8YR5 - chains D and K of the 12 polymer chains in the assembly; structure by X-ray diffraction, 2.83 A resolution.

== Chain D (and K) ==
Molecule: CDP-diacylglycerol--serine O-phosphatidyltransferase
Source organism: Escherichia coli str. K-12 substr. MG1655
Notes: EC 2.7.8.8; chain K of this document is another copy of the same molecule, construct and numbering; everything in this record applies to it too
UniProtKB: P23830 (PSS_ECOLI); numbering as in UniProt (aligned over 2-451)
Chain sequence (461 residues; numbered -9 to 451; the number before each row is that of its first residue; numbers below 1 keep their minus sign (Met-9 is residue -9)):
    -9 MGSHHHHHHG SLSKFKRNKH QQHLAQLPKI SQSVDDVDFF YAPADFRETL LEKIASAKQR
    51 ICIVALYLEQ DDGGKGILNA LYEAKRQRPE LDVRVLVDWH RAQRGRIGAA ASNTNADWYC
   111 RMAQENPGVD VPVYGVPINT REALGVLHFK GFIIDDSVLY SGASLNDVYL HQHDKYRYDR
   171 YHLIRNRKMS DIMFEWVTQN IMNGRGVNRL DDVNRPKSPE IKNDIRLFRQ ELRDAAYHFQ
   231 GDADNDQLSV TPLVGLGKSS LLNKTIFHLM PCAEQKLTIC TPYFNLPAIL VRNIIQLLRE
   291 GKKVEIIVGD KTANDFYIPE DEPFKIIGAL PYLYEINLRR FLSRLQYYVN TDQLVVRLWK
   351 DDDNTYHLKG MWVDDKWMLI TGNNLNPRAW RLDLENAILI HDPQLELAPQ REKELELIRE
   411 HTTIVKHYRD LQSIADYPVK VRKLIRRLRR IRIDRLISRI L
Disordered / not traced: -9 to 5 (chain K: -9 to 7, 95-101)
Sequence notes: initiating methionine (-9); expression tag (-8 to 1)
UniProt features mapped onto this chain:
  - active site: His138, Asp169, His357, Glu385
  - binding site (a CDP-1,2-diacyl-sn-glycerol): Leu56, Tyr57, Arg91, Arg94, Arg96, Ile97, Glu132, Ala133, Val136, His138, Lys140, Gly152, Tyr159, Arg167, Tyr273, Asp305, Phe306, Ile316, Ile317, Leu320 and 9 more in UniProt
  - mutagenesis: Tyr57 (Y57A: Does not affect enzyme activity when serine concentration is saturating but reduces significantly when limiting), Arg91 (R91A: Reduces the enzyme activity), Arg94 (R94A: Reduces the enzyme activity), Arg96 (R96A: Does not affect enzyme activity), Arg131 (R131E: Does not affect enzyme membrane association; when associated with 212-E--E-219), His138 (H138A: Reduces the enzyme activity), Lys140 (K140A: Abolishes the enzyme activity), Tyr159 (Y159A: Reduces the enzyme activity when serine concentration is saturating but becomes comparable to the wild type when limiting), Arg167 (R167A: Reduces the enzyme activity), Lys212 to Arg219 (Does not affect enzyme membrane association; when associated with E-131), Tyr273 (Y273A: Reduces the enzyme activity), Asp305 (D305A: Reduces the enzyme activity), 7 further mutagenesis entries in UniProt
What the authors report for this chain:
  - catalytic residues: Asp169, His357, Glu385 (proposed by the authors, not directly observed)
  - mutagenesis - H138A (180-fold): decreased catalytic activity on 18:1/18:1 CDP-DG
  - mutagenesis - K140A, H357A: abolished catalytic activity
  - mutagenesis - R91A, R94A, Y159A, R167A, Y273A, D305A, F306A: decreased catalytic activity on CDP-DG
  - mutagenesis - Y57A: decreased catalytic activity
  - mutagenesis - Y273A, D305A: decreased catalytic activity on serine
  - mutagenesis - Y159A: unchanged catalytic activity on serine
  - mutagenesis - D145A, D169A, D364A, E385A: decreased stability
  - mutagenesis - R131E/K212E/R219E: unchanged localization
  - mutagenesis - K433E/R436E/R437E/R439E/R440E/R442E/R445E/R449E: decreased localization

== Chain D / chain K interface ==
Contacting residue pairs (6; chain D residue first):
  Arg131(D) with Arg440(K); Ile441(K)
  Pro209(D) with Arg440(K)
  Arg437(D) with Arg131(K)
  Arg440(D) with Pro209(K)
  Ile441(D) with Arg131(K)
Also at the interface, not in a pair above, chain D (6 interface residues in all): Ser208

== In short ==
6 residues of chain D face 4 of chain K across their interface. From UniProt: 4 active-site residues, 29
CDP-1,2-diacyl-sn-glycerol-binding residues and 33 mutagenesis sites on chain D. The paper reports catalytic
residues Asp169(D), His357(D) and Glu385(D); R91A, R94A and Y159A of chain D, among others, reduce catalytic
activity on CDP-DG; 17 substitutions were tested in all.
Chain D and chain K are both CDP-diacylglycerol--serine O-phosphatidyltransferase (Escherichia coli str. K-12
substr. MG1655); the structure, Crystal structure of E. coli phosphatidylserine synthase in apo state, was
determined by X-ray diffraction, deposited together with 8YR6.
